PDB entry 3RS9 | X-ray diffraction, 2.10 A resolution | chains A and B

# Chain A
Name: Putative uncharacterized protein
Source organism: Thermotoga maritima
Notes: EC 4.2.1.93
UniProt: Q9X024 (Q9X024_THEMA); numbering as in UniProt (aligned over 1-490)
Amino-acid sequence (502 residues; row label = number of the first residue in the row; numbers below 1 keep their minus sign (Met-11 is residue -11)):
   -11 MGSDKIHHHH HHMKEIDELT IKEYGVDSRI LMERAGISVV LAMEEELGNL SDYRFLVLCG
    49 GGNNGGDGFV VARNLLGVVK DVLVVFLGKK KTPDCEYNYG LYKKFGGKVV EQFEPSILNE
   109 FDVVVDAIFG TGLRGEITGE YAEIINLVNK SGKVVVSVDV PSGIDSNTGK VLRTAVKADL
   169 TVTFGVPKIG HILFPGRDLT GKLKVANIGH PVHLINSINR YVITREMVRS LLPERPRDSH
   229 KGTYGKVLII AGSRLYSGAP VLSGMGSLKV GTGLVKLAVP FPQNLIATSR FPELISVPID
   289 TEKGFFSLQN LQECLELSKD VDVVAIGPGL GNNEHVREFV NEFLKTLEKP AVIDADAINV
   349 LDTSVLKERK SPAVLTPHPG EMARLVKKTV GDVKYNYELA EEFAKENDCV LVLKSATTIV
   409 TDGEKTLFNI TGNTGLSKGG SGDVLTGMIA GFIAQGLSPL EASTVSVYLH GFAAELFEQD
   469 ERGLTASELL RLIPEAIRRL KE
Disordered / not traced: -11 to -1, 490
Construct notes: expression tag (-11 to 0)
Metal / ion sites: K+: Asn52, Asp114, Phe117, Val146, Val148, Ser150
Small-molecule neighbours:
  - bis(adenosine)-5'-triphosphate (BA3), molecule 1: Lys2, Gly50, Asn51, Asn52, Gly53, Thr80, Phe117, Gly118, Thr119, Gly120, Leu121, Arg122, Gly123, Glu124, Ile125, Tyr129
  - bis(adenosine)-5'-triphosphate (BA3), molecule 2: Arg225, Ser227, His228, Lys229, His366, Lys402, Ser403, Ala404, Thr406, Thr419, Gly420, Asn421, Thr422, Leu424, Ser425, Lys426, Gly427, Gly428, Ser429, Gly430, Asp431, Leu433, His458
UniProt features mapped onto this chain:
  - region: Asn51 to Asp55 (NADPHX 1), Gly118 to Glu124 (NADPHX 1), His366 to Arg372 (NADPHX 2)
  - binding site (K(+)): Asn52, Asp114, Ser150
  - binding site ((6S)-NADPHX): Tyr129, Asp147, Gly317, Asp431
  - binding site (ADP): Lys402 to Thr406, Asn421 to Gly430

# Chain B
Name: Unknown peptide, probably from expression host
Source organism: Escherichia coli
Amino-acid sequence (6 residues; numbered 3 to 8; the number before each row is that of its first residue):
     3 AWLFEA

# Chain A / chain B interface
Pairs across the interface (16; chain A residue first):
  Arg22(A) with Trp4(B)
  Ser26(A) with Leu5(B); Phe6(B)
  Leu29(A) with Leu5(B), hydrophobic
  Ala30(A) with Phe6(B)
  Glu33(A) with Phe6(B)
  Leu191(A) with Ala8(B)
  Lys192(A) with Phe6(B); Glu7(B)
  Val193(A) with Leu5(B); Phe6(B); Glu7(B), hydrogen bond (backbone-backbone)
  Ala194(A) with Leu5(B); Phe6(B), hydrophobic
  Asn195(A) with Trp4(B), hydrogen bond (side chain-backbone); Leu5(B), hydrogen bond (backbone-backbone)
Interface residues without a listed pair, chain A (11 interface residues in all): Val170

# Summary
The interface between chain A and chain B involves 11 residues on one side and 5 on the other, with 3 hydrogen
bonds. Polar contacts include Asn195(A)-Trp4(B), Val193(A)-Glu7(B) and Asn195(A)-Leu5(B). Chain A binds
bis(adenosine)-5'-triphosphate.
Chain A is Putative uncharacterized protein (Thermotoga maritima) and chain B is Unknown peptide, probably
from expression host (Escherichia coli); the structure, Crystal structure of tm0922, a fusion of a domain of
unknown function and ADP/ATP-dependent NAD(P)H-hydrate dehydratase ..., was determined by X-ray diffraction,
deposited together with 3RRE, 3RRF, 3RRJ, 3RS8, 3RSF, 3RSG and 12 further entries.
